9B28 - chains A and B of the 4 polymer chains in the assembly; structure by electron microscopy, 3.24 A resolution.

# Chain A (and B)
Molecule: Transient receptor potential cation channel, subfamily M, member 3
Organism: Mus musculus
Notes: chain B of this document is another copy of the same molecule, construct and numbering; everything in this record applies to it too
UniProt: Q5F4S7 (Q5F4S7_MOUSE); numbering as in UniProt (aligned over 1-1709)
Sequence (1739 residues; numbered 1 to 1739; the number before each row is that of its first residue):
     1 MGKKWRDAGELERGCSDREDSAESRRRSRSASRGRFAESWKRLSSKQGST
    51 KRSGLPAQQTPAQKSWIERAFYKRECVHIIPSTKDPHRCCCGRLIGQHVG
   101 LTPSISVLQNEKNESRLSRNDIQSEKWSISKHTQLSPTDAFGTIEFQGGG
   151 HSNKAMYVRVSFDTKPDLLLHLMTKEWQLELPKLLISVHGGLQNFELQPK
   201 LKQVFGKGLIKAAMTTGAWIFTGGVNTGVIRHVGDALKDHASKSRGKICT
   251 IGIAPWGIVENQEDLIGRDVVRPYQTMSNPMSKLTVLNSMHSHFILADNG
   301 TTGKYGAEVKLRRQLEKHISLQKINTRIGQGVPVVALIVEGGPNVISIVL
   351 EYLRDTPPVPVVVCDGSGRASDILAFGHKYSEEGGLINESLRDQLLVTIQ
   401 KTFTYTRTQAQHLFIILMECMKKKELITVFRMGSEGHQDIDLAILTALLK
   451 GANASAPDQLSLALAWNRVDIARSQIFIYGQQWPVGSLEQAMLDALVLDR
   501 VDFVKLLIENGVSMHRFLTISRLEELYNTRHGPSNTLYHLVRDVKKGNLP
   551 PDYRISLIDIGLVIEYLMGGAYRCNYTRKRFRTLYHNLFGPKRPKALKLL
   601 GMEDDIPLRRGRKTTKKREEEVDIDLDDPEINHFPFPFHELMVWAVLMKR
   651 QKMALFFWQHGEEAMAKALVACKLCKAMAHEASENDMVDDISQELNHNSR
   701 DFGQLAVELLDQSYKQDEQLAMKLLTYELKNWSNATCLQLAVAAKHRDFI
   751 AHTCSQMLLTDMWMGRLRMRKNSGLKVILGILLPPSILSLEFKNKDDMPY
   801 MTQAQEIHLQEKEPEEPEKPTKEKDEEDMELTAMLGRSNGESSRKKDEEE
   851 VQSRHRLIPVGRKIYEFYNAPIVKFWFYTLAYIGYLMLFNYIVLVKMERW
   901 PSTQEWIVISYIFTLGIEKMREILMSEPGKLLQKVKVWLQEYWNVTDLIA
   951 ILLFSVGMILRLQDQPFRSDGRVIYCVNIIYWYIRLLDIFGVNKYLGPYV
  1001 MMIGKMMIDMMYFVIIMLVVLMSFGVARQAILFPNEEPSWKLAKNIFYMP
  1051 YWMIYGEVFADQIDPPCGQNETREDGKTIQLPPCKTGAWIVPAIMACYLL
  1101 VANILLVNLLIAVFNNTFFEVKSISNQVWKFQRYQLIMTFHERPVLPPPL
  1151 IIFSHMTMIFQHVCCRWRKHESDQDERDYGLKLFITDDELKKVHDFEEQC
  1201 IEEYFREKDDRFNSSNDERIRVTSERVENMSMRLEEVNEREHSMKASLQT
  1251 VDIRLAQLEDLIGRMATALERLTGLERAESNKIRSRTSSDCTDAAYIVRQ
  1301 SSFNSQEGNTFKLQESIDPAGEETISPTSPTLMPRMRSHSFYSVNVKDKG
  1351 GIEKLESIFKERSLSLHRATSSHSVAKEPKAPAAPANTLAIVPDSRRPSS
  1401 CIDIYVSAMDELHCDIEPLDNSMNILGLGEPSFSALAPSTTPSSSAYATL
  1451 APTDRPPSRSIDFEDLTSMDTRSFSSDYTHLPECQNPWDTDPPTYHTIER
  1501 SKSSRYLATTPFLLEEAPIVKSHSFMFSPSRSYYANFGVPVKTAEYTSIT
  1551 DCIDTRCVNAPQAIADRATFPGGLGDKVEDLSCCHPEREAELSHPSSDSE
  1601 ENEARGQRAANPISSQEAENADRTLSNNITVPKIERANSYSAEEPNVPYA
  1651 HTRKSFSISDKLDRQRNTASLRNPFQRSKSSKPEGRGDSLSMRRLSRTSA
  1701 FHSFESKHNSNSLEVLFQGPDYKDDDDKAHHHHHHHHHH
Unresolved in the structure: 1-70, 80-133, 243-245, 267-268, 277-284, 303-307, 325-329, 382-389, 400-407, 433-435, 454-455, 590-630, 770-860, 926-928, 1160-1179, 1249-1739
Disulfide bonds: C1067-C1084
Construct notes: expression tag (1710-1739)
Ligand contacts:
  - primidone (6OU; [(2R)-1-[2-azanylethoxy(oxidanyl)phosphoryl]oxy-3-hexadecanoyloxy-propan-2-yl] (Z)-octadec-9-enoate): Q940, Y942, W943, T946, I984, L987, V1000, M1001, G1004, M1007, V1128, Q1132
  - primidone (A1AIA): F875, Y878, T879, Y882, Y911, L915, K919, D947, R985, I989, F1140, R1143, P1148

# How chain A and chain B interact
Contacting residue pairs (68; chain A residue first):
  S513(A) with G148(B)
  N890(A) with V1026(B)
  L894(A) with L1042(B), hydrophobic; I1046(B), hydrophobic
  V895(A) with P1038(B)
  K896(A) with P1034(B); E1036(B); E1037(B), salt bridge
  S969(A) with T1086(B)
  D970(A) with T1086(B), hydrogen bond
  R972(A) with A1030(B), hydrogen bond (side chain-backbone); I1031(B); P1034(B)
  V973(A) with I1031(B), hydrophobic; T1086(B)
  C976(A) with A1030(B), hydrophobic; I1031(B), hydrophobic
  I979(A) with V1026(B), hydrophobic
  I980(A) with A1027(B), hydrophobic
  Y983(A) with V1019(B); M1022(B), hydrogen bond; S1023(B)
  Y995(A) with D1009(B), hydrogen bond; Y1012(B), hydrophobic
  L996(A) with Y1012(B), hydrophobic
  Y999(A) with I1016(B), hydrophobic; L1109(B)
  M1002(A) with L1109(B), hydrophobic
  I1003(A) with L1109(B), hydrophobic
  M1006(A) with L1109(B), hydrophobic
  M1010(A) with L1105(B), hydrophobic
  K1044(A) with D1064(B), salt bridge
  Y1048(A) with I1063(B)
  Y1051(A) with A1096(B), hydrogen bond (side chain-backbone); L1100(B)
  W1052(A) with M1095(B), hydrophobic; L1099(B), hydrophobic
  Y1055(A) with G1056(B); L1099(B); L1100(B); N1103(B)
  E1057(A) with V1058(B)
  L1110(A) with I1104(B), hydrophobic
  I1111(A) with N1108(B)
  F1114(A) with L1105(B); L1109(B), hydrophobic
  N1115(A) with A1112(B); N1115(B)
  F1118(A) with A1112(B), hydrophobic; V1113(B), hydrophobic; N1116(B)
  R1206(A) with S242(B), hydrogen bond (side chain-backbone)
  N1216(A) with D1217(B), hydrogen bond
  R1219(A) with I1220(B); R1221(B)
  T1223(A) with S1224(B)
  R1226(A) with V1227(B); E1228(B)
  M1230(A) with V1227(B), hydrophobic; M1230(B), hydrophobic; S1231(B); L1234(B)
  R1233(A) with L1234(B)
  R1240(A) with E1241(B), hydrogen bond (side chain-backbone); H1242(B); K1245(B)
  E1241(A) with E1241(B)
  M1244(A) with M1244(B), hydrophobic
Also at the interface, not in a pair above, chain A (53 interface residues in all): E718, V893, V977, F990, M1007, G1056, F1059, V1107, F1119, I1220, V1227, L1234
Also at the interface, not in a pair above, chain B (64 interface residues in all): D689, F1013, I1015, Q1029, L1032, F1033, N1035, A1060, I1090, P1092, I1094, L1110, I1111, T1223, N1238

# In short
Chain A and chain B form an interface of 53 and 64 residues respectively; the contacts include 8 hydrogen
bonds and 2 salt bridges. Among the polar pairs are K896(A)-E1037(B), K1044(A)-D1064(B) and D970(A)-T1086(B).
Ligands of chain A: primidone.
Chain A and chain B are both Transient receptor potential cation channel, subfamily M, member 3 (Mus
musculus); the structure, Cryo-EM structure of the mouse TRPM3 alpha 2 channel in complex with primidone, was
determined by electron microscopy (same publication as 9B29 and 9B2A).
